PDB entry 1NEX | X-ray diffraction, 2.70 A resolution | chains A and B of the 3 polymer chains in the assembly

[Chain A]
Molecule: Centromere DNA-binding protein complex CBF3 subunit D
Source organism: Saccharomyces cerevisiae
Notes: fragment: residues 36-63 deleted
UniProtKB: P52286 (SKP1_YEAST); aligned to UniProt positions 1-166 over residues 1-194 (the alignment contains insertions or deletions, so no single offset holds)
Amino-acid sequence (169 residues; numbered -2 to 194; 28 numbers in that range are skipped by the numbering (no residue carries them; nothing is unmodelled there); the number before each row is that of its first residue; numbers below 1 keep their minus sign (Gly-2 is residue -2)):
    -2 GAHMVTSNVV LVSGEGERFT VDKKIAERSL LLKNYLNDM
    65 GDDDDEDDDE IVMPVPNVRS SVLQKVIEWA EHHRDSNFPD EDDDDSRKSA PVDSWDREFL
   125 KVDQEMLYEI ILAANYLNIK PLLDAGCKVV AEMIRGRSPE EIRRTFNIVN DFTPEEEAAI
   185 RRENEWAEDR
Unresolved in the structure: -2 to 3, 34-36, 65-74, 104-115, 186-194
Differences from the reference sequence: cloning artifact (-2 to 0); modified residue (1, 36, 77, 130, 157)
Modified residues: Mse1, Mse36 (selenomethionine); Mse77, Mse130, Mse157 (selenomethionine; parent Met)

[Chain B]
Molecule: CDC4 protein
Source organism: Saccharomyces cerevisiae
Notes: fragment: residues 601-604 and 609-624 deleted
UniProtKB: P07834 (CDC4_YEAST); numbering as in UniProt; present here: 263-600, 605-608, 625-744
Amino-acid sequence (464 residues; each row starts with the number of its first residue; note: 20 numbers in that range are skipped by the numbering (no residue carries them; nothing is unmodelled there)):
   261 GAGTLIKDNL KRDLITSLPF EISLKIFNYL QFEDIINSLG VSQNWNKIIR KSTSLWKKLL
   321 ISENFVSPKG FNSLNLKLSQ KYPKLSQQDR LRLSFLENIF ILKNWYNPKF VPQRTTLRGH
   381 MTSVITCLQF EDNYVITGAD DKMIRVYDSI NKKFLLQLSG HDGGVWALKY AHGGILVSGS
   441 TDRTVRVWDI KKGCCTHVFE GHNSTVRCLD IVEYKNIKYI VTGSRDNTLH VWKLPKESSV
   501 PDHGEEHDYP LVFHTPEENP YFVGVLRGHM ASVRTVSGHG NIVVSGSYDN TLIVWDVAQM
   561 KCLYILSGHT DRIYSTIYDH ERKRCISASM DTTIRIWDLE
   605 NGEL
   625 MYTLQGHTAL VGLLRLSDKF LVSAAADGSI RGWDANDYSR KFSYHHTNLS AITTFYVSDN
   685 ILVSGSENQF NIYNLRSGKL VHANILKDAD QIWSVNFKGK TLVAAVEKDG QSFLEILDFS
Unresolved in the structure: 261-269, 497-507
Differences from the reference sequence: cloning artifact (261-262); modified residue (381, 403, 530, 560, 590, 625); engineered mutation Leu608 (Cys in P07834)
Modified residues: Mse381, Mse403, Mse530, Mse560, Mse590, Mse625 (selenomethionine; parent Met)
Covalent attachments: covalent link Leu608-Mse625
What the authors report for this chain:
  - contacts within the chain: Asn364-Phe743 (hydrogen bond), Tyr548-Arg572, Arg572-Tyr574 (hydrogen bond), Glu323-Asn684 (hydrogen bond), Glu323-Arg700 (hydrogen bond)
  - binding site for Gll(tpo)ppqsg: Val384, Trp426, Thr441, Thr465, Arg467, Arg485, Arg534, Tyr548, Trp717
  - binding site for Gll(tpo)ppqsg: Arg485, Tyr574
  - specificity-determining residues: Lys402, Arg443, Arg572
  - mutagenesis - W426A, R467A, R485A, R534A: abolished binding to phospho-Sic1
  - mutagenesis - W426A, R467A, R485A, R534A: abolished growth in response to cdc4  strain
  - mutagenesis - W426A, R467A, R485A, R534A: unchanged binding to Centromere DNA-binding protein complex CBF3 subunit D (chain A)
  - mutagenesis - W717N: decreased growth in response to SIC1Thr33Val
  - mutagenesis - W717N: unchanged binding to pSic1
  - mutagenesis - V384N/W717N, K402A/R443D: increased binding to Sic1
  - mutagenesis - V384N, K402A, R443A, Y574F: unchanged growth

[Chain A / chain B interface]
Residue-residue contacts (57; chain A residue first):
  Gln128(A) - Lys271(B)
  Gln128(A) - Arg272(B)
  Gln128(A) - Leu274(B)
  Glu129(A) - Arg272(B)  salt bridge
  Tyr132(A) - Arg272(B)
  Tyr132(A) - Leu274(B)  hydrophobic
  Tyr132(A) - Ser277(B)
  Tyr132(A) - Leu278(B)  hydrophobic
  Leu136(A) - Leu278(B)  hydrophobic
  Asn139(A) - Ile282(B)
  Lys144(A) - Lys285(B)
  Asp148(A) - Lys285(B)  salt bridge
  Asp148(A) - Tyr289(B)
  Cys151(A) - Ile282(B)
  Cys151(A) - Ile286(B)  hydrophobic
  Cys151(A) - Tyr289(B)  hydrophobic
  Lys152(A) - Tyr289(B)
  Val154(A) - Leu274(B)  hydrophobic
  Val154(A) - Ile286(B)  hydrophobic
  Ala155(A) - Ile286(B)
  Ala155(A) - Tyr289(B)  hydrophobic
  Ala155(A) - Leu290(B)
  Ile158(A) - Leu290(B)  hydrophobic
  Ile158(A) - Ser298(B)
  Ile158(A) - Trp305(B)  hydrophobic
  Arg159(A) - Tyr289(B)
  Arg159(A) - Leu290(B)
  Arg159(A) - Asp294(B)
  Gly160(A) - Asp294(B)  hydrogen bond (backbone-side chain)
  Arg161(A) - Asn297(B)
  Ser162(A) - Asn297(B)
  Pro163(A) - Asn297(B)
  Pro163(A) - Gly300(B)
  Pro163(A) - Val301(B)  hydrophobic
  Ile166(A) - Val301(B)  hydrophobic
  Ile166(A) - Trp305(B)  hydrophobic
  Arg167(A) - Gly300(B)  hydrogen bond (side chain-backbone)
  Arg167(A) - Val301(B)  hydrogen bond (side chain-backbone)
  Arg168(A) - Lys271(B)  hydrogen bond (backbone-side chain)
  Thr169(A) - Lys271(B)
  Phe170(A) - Lys271(B)
  Phe170(A) - Arg272(B)
  Phe170(A) - Leu274(B)  hydrophobic
  Asn171(A) - Lys271(B)
  Ile172(A) - Asp273(B)
  Ile172(A) - Val301(B)  hydrophobic
  Ile172(A) - Ser302(B)
  Ile172(A) - Trp305(B)
  Asp175(A) - Ser302(B)
  Asp175(A) - Gln303(B)  hydrogen bond (side chain-backbone)
  Phe176(A) - Gly300(B)
  Phe176(A) - Val301(B)
  Phe176(A) - Ser302(B)
  Phe176(A) - Gln303(B)
  Ile184(A) - Gly300(B)
  Arg185(A) - Ile296(B)
  Arg185(A) - Leu356(B)
Interface residues without a listed pair, chain A (33 interface residues in all): Ile135, Leu147, Mse157, Val173, Asn174
Interface residues without a listed pair, chain B (24 interface residues in all): Leu270, Pro279, Leu299

[Summary]
33 residues of chain A face 24 of chain B across their interface; the contacts include 5 hydrogen bonds and 2
salt bridges. Polar contacts include Glu129(A)-Arg272(B), Asp148(A)-Lys285(B) and Gly160(A)-Asp294(B). From
the paper: a binding site for Gll(tpo)ppqsg at Val384(B), Trp426(B) and Thr441(B) among others; W426A, R467A
and R485A of chain B, among others, abolish binding to phospho-Sic1; 11 substitutions were tested in all.
Here chain A is Centromere DNA-binding protein complex CBF3 subunit D and chain B is CDC4 protein, both from
Saccharomyces cerevisiae. Entry 1NEX (Crystal Structure of ScSkp1-ScCdc4-CPD peptide complex) was determined
by X-ray diffraction.
